4ZH0 - chain A; structure by X-ray diffraction, 1.91 A resolution.

== Chain A ==
Molecule: Outer membrane protein-adhesin
From: Helicobacter pylori
UniProt: Q9ZKV2 (Q9ZKV2_HELPJ); residues 10-527 here correspond to UniProt positions 30-547 (UniProt number = residue number + 20)
Amino-acid sequence (543 residues; numbered 10 to 552; the number before each row is that of its first residue):
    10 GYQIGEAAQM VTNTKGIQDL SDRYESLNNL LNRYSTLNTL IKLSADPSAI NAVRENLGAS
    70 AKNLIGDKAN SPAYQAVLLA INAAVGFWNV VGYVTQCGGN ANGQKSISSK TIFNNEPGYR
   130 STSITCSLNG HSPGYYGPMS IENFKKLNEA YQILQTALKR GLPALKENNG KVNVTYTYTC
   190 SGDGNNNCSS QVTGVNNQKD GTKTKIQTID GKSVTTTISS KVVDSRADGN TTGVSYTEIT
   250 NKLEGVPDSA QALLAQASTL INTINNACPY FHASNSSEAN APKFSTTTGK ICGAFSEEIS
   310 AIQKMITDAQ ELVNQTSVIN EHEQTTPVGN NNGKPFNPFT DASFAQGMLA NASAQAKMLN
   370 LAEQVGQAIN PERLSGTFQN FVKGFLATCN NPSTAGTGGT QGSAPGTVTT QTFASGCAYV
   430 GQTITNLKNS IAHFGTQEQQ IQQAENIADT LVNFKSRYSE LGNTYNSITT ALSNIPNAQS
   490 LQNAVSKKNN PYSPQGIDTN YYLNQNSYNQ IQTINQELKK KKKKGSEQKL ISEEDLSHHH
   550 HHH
Not modelled in the structure: 10-26, 283-290, 403-409, 528-552
Differences from the reference sequence: expression tag (528-552)
Modified / non-standard residues: Mse19 (selenomethionine); Mse148, Mse314, Mse357, Mse367 (selenomethionine; parent Met)
Disulfide bonds: C106-C135, C189-C197, C277-C301, C398-C426
From the paper describing this entry:
  - mutagenesis - N206A (Kd 582 uM): decreased binding to Leb
  - mutagenesis - D233A/S244A: abolished binding to Leb

== Overview ==
The paper reports that N206A reduces binding to Leb; D233A/S244A abolish binding to Leb.
Chain A is Outer membrane protein-adhesin (Helicobacter pylori); the structure, Structure of Helicobacter
pylori adhesin BabA, was determined by X-ray diffraction, deposited together with 4ZH7.
